PDB entry 1A4Q | X-ray diffraction, 1.90 A resolution | chains A and B

[Chain A (and B)]
Name: Neuraminidase
Source organism: Influenza B virus (STRAIN B/BEIJING/1/87)
Notes: EC 3.2.1.18; chain B of this document is another copy of the same molecule, construct and numbering; everything in this record applies to it too
UniProtKB: P27907 (NRAM_INBBE); residue numbers follow UniProt; this construct covers 76-465
Chain sequence (390 residues; each row starts with the number of its first residue):
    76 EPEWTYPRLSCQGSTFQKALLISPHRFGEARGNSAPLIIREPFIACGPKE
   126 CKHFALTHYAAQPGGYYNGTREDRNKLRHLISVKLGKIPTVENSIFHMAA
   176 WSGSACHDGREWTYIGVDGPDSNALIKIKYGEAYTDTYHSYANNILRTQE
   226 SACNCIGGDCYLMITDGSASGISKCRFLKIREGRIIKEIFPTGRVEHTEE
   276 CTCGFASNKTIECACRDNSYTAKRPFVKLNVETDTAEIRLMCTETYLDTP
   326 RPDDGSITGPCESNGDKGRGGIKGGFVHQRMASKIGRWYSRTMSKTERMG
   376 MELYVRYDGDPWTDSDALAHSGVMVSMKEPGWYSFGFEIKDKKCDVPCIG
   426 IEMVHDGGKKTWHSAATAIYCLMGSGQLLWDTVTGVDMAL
Modified / non-standard residues: Asn-283 (glycosylation site)
Curated features (UniProtKB/Swiss-Prot):
  - active site: Asp-148 (Proton donor/acceptor), Tyr-408 (Nucleophile)
  - binding site (substrate): Arg-115, Arg-149, Glu-274, Glu-275, Arg-291, Arg-373
  - binding site (Ca(2+)): Asp-292, Thr-296, Asp-323, Gly-343, Gly-345
  - glycosylation (N-linked (GlcNAc...) asparagine): Asn-143, Asn-283
Disulfides: Cys-86/Cys-419, Cys-121/Cys-126, Cys-181/Cys-228, Cys-230/Cys-235, Cys-276/Cys-290, Cys-278/Cys-288, Cys-317/Cys-336, Cys-423/Cys-446
From the paper describing this entry:
  - conformationally variable residues (side-chain flip): Arg-299

[How chain A and chain B interact]
Residue-residue contacts (89):
  Gly-107(A) / Asn-108(B)  hydrogen bond (backbone-side chain)
  Asn-108(A) / Asn-108(B)
  Ser-109(A) / Asn-108(B)  hydrogen bond (backbone-side chain)
  Ala-110(A) / Ser-109(B)
  Leu-112(A) / Phe-102(B)  hydrophobic
  His-133(A) / Arg-101(B)  hydrogen bond (backbone-side chain)
  Tyr-134(A) / Leu-96(B)  hydrogen bond (side chain-backbone)
  Tyr-134(A) / Ile-97(B)
  Tyr-134(A) / Ser-98(B)  hydrogen bond (side chain-backbone)
  Tyr-134(A) / Arg-101(B)  hydrogen bond (backbone-side chain)
  Tyr-134(A) / Phe-102(B)  hydrophobic
  Tyr-134(A) / Ile-163(B)
  Ala-135(A) / Arg-101(B)
  Ala-135(A) / Phe-102(B)
  Ala-136(A) / Phe-102(B)
  Pro-138(A) / Arg-106(B)
  Pro-138(A) / Gly-107(B)
  Pro-138(A) / Asn-108(B)
  Gly-139(A) / Glu-104(B)
  Gly-139(A) / Arg-106(B)  hydrogen bond (backbone-side chain)
  Gly-140(A) / Glu-104(B)  hydrogen bond (backbone-side chain)
  Gly-140(A) / Leu-465(B)
  Tyr-141(A) / Arg-101(B)
  Tyr-141(A) / Glu-104(B)
  Tyr-141(A) / Gly-460(B)
  Tyr-141(A) / Val-461(B)
  Tyr-141(A) / Asp-462(B)  hydrogen bond (side chain-backbone)
  Tyr-141(A) / Leu-465(B)  hydrophobic
  Tyr-142(A) / Arg-106(B)
  Asn-150(A) / Trp-455(B)
  Lys-151(A) / Lys-93(B)  hydrogen bond (backbone-side chain)
  Lys-151(A) / Trp-455(B)
  Lys-151(A) / Asp-456(B)  salt bridge
  Lys-151(A) / Val-458(B)
  Leu-152(A) / Leu-96(B)  hydrophobic
  Leu-152(A) / Arg-101(B)
  Leu-152(A) / Val-458(B)
  His-154(A) / Leu-95(B)
  His-154(A) / Leu-96(B)  hydrogen bond (side chain-backbone)
  Val-166(A) / Phe-102(B)  hydrophobic
  Val-166(A) / Ser-109(B)
  Val-166(A) / Ile-163(B)
  Glu-167(A) / Lys-162(B)  hydrogen bond (backbone-side chain)
  Glu-167(A) / Thr-165(B)
  Glu-167(A) / Glu-167(B)
  Glu-167(A) / Asn-168(B)
  Asn-168(A) / Lys-162(B)  hydrogen bond (backbone-side chain)
  Ser-169(A) / Lys-162(B)  hydrogen bond (backbone-side chain)
  Ile-170(A) / Gly-161(B)
  Ile-170(A) / Lys-162(B)
  Phe-171(A) / Leu-95(B)
  Phe-171(A) / Gly-161(B)  hydrogen bond (backbone-backbone)
  Phe-171(A) / Ile-163(B)  hydrophobic
  His-172(A) / Leu-95(B)
  Met-173(A) / Ala-94(B)
  Ala-174(A) / Ala-94(B)  hydrogen bond (backbone-backbone)
  Trp-176(A) / Trp-455(B)
  Asp-193(A) / Lys-93(B)
  Asp-193(A) / Trp-455(B)
  Gly-194(A) / Trp-455(B)
  Pro-195(A) / Leu-454(B)
  Pro-195(A) / Trp-455(B)
  Asn-198(A) / Leu-454(B)
  Leu-200(A) / Gln-92(B)
  Leu-200(A) / Leu-454(B)  hydrophobic
  Lys-202(A) / Lys-93(B)  hydrogen bond (side chain-backbone)
  Lys-202(A) / Ala-94(B)
  Lys-202(A) / Met-448(B)
  Tyr-205(A) / Lys-417(B)
  Glu-207(A) / Lys-124(B)
  Glu-207(A) / Glu-125(B)
  Glu-207(A) / Cys-126(B)  hydrogen bond (side chain-backbone)
  Glu-207(A) / Ile-414(B)
  Ala-208(A) / Ile-414(B)  hydrophobic
  Ala-208(A) / Asp-416(B)
  Tyr-209(A) / Ala-94(B)
  Tyr-209(A) / Leu-95(B)
  Tyr-209(A) / Ile-414(B)  hydrophobic
  Tyr-209(A) / Val-421(B)
  Tyr-209(A) / Cys-446(B)  hydrophobic
  Tyr-209(A) / Met-448(B)  hydrophobic
  Thr-210(A) / Asp-416(B)
  Thr-212(A) / Met-448(B)
  Thr-212(A) / Gly-449(B)
  His-214(A) / Ser-450(B)  hydrogen bond (side chain-backbone)
  Arg-259(A) / Cys-86(B)
  Arg-259(A) / Gln-87(B)
  Arg-259(A) / Asp-416(B)  salt bridge
  Arg-259(A) / Cys-419(B)
Interface residues without a listed pair, chain A (46 interface residues in all): Glu-186, Ala-199, Asp-211, Glu-257
Interface residues without a listed pair, chain B (48 interface residues in all): His-100, Lys-159, Lys-415, Lys-418, Gly-451, Thr-459

[In short]
Chain A and chain B form an interface of 46 and 48 residues respectively, with 19 hydrogen bonds and 2 salt
bridges. Polar contacts include Lys-151(A)/Asp-456(B), Arg-259(A)/Asp-416(B) and Gly-107(A)/Asn-108(B).
Curated annotation (UniProt) lists active-site residues Asp-148(A) and Tyr-408(A), 6 substrate-binding
residues and 5 Ca2+-binding residues on chain A. The paper reports conformational variability at Arg-299(A).
Both chains are Neuraminidase (Influenza B virus (STRAIN B/BEIJING/1/87)). Entry 1A4Q (Influenza virus
B/beijing/1/87 neuraminidase complexed with dihydropyran-phenethyl-propyl-carboxamide) was determined by X-ray
diffraction together with 1A4G and 1BJI from the same study.
